PDB entry 6ZTW | X-ray diffraction, 1.84 A resolution | chains B and D of the 4 polymer chains in the assembly

[Chain B (and D)]
Protein: Catalase HPII
Organism: Escherichia coli K-12
Notes: EC 1.11.1.6; engineered mutation(s): S99N; chain D of this document is another copy of the same molecule, construct and numbering; everything in this record applies to it too
UniProtKB: P21179 (CATE_ECOLI); residues 1-753 here = UniProt positions 1-753
Chain sequence (753 residues; each row starts with the number of its first residue):
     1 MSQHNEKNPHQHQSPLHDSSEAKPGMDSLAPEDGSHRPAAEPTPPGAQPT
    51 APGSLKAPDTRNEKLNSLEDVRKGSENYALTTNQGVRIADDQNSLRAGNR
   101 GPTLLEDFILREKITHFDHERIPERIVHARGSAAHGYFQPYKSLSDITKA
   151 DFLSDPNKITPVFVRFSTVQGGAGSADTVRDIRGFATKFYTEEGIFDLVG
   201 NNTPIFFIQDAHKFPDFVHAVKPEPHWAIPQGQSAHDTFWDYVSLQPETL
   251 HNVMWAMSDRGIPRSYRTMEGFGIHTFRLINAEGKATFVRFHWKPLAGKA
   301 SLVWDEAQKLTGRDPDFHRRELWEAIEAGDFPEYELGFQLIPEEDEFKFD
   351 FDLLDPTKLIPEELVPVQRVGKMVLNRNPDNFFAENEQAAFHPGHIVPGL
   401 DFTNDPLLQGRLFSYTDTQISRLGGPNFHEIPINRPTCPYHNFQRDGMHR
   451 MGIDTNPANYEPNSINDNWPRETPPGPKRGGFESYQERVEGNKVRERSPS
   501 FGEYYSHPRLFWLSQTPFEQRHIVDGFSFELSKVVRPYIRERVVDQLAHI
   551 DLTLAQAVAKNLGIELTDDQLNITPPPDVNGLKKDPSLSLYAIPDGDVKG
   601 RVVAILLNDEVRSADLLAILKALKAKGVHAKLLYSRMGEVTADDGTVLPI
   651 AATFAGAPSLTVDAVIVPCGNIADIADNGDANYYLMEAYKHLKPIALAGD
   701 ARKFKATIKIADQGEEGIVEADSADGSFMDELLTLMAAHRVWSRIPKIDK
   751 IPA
Not modelled in the structure: 1-27
Differences from the reference sequence: variant Asn99 (Ser in P21179)
Modified residues: Cys669 (cysteinesulfonic acid; OCS)

[Chain B / chain D interface]
Pairs across the interface - 274 pairs, chain B then chain D:
  Ser28(B) - Asp467(D)  hydrogen bond
  Ser28(B) - Arg471(D)
  Leu29(B) - Pro462(D)  hydrophobic
  Leu29(B) - Asn463(D)
  Leu29(B) - Ser464(D)
  Leu29(B) - Asp467(D)  hydrogen bond (backbone-side chain)
  Leu29(B) - Asn468(D)
  Ala30(B) - Ser464(D)
  Ala30(B) - Asp467(D)  hydrogen bond (backbone-side chain)
  His36(B) - Ser464(D)
  His36(B) - Ile465(D)
  Arg37(B) - Pro457(D)
  Arg37(B) - Ile465(D)
  Arg37(B) - Asn466(D)  hydrogen bond
  Pro52(B) - Thr455(D)
  Leu55(B) - Thr455(D)
  Leu55(B) - Pro457(D)  hydrophobic
  Val71(B) - Met451(D)
  Val71(B) - Gly452(D)
  Val71(B) - Ile453(D)  hydrogen bond (backbone-backbone)
  Arg72(B) - Ile453(D)
  Lys73(B) - Tyr440(D)  hydrogen bond (side chain-backbone)
  Lys73(B) - Ile453(D)  hydrogen bond (backbone-backbone)
  Lys73(B) - Asp454(D)
  Lys73(B) - Thr455(D)  hydrogen bond (backbone-side chain)
  Gly74(B) - His441(D)
  Gly74(B) - Thr455(D)
  Ser75(B) - Asn456(D)
  Ser75(B) - Asn466(D)  hydrogen bond
  Ser75(B) - Trp469(D)
  Ser75(B) - Pro470(D)
  Glu76(B) - Trp469(D)
  Asn77(B) - Trp469(D)
  Tyr78(B) - His441(D)
  Tyr78(B) - Trp469(D)
  Tyr78(B) - Pro470(D)
  Tyr78(B) - Arg471(D)  hydrogen bond (backbone-backbone)
  Ala79(B) - His441(D)
  Ala79(B) - Pro470(D)
  Ala79(B) - Arg471(D)
  Ala79(B) - Thr473(D)
  Leu80(B) - His441(D)
  Leu80(B) - Asn442(D)
  Leu80(B) - Phe443(D)  hydrophobic
  Leu80(B) - Pro470(D)
  Leu80(B) - Arg471(D)  hydrogen bond (backbone-backbone)
  Leu80(B) - Glu472(D)
  Thr81(B) - Tyr440(D)
  Thr81(B) - His441(D)  hydrogen bond (backbone-backbone)
  Thr81(B) - Asn442(D)  hydrogen bond (backbone-side chain)
  Thr82(B) - Tyr440(D)
  Thr82(B) - Asn442(D)
  Asn83(B) - His429(D)
  Asn83(B) - Pro436(D)
  Asn83(B) - Tyr440(D)
  Asn83(B) - Asn442(D)  hydrogen bond
  Asn83(B) - Gln444(D)  hydrogen bond
  Gln84(B) - Gly194(D)
  Gln84(B) - Ile195(D)  hydrogen bond (backbone-backbone)
  Gln84(B) - His395(D)
  Gln84(B) - His429(D)
  Gln84(B) - Pro436(D)
  Gly85(B) - Glu193(D)
  Gly85(B) - Gly194(D)
  Gly85(B) - Pro439(D)
  Val86(B) - Glu193(D)
  Val86(B) - Ile396(D)
  Val86(B) - Phe482(D)  hydrophobic
  Arg87(B) - Thr473(D)
  Arg87(B) - Arg479(D)  hydrogen bond (side chain-backbone)
  Arg87(B) - Gly480(D)
  Arg87(B) - Gly481(D)
  Arg87(B) - Phe482(D)  hydrogen bond (backbone-backbone)
  Ile88(B) - Glu472(D)
  Ile88(B) - Thr473(D)  hydrogen bond (backbone-backbone)
  Ala89(B) - Glu472(D)
  Ala89(B) - Thr473(D)
  Ala89(B) - Pro475(D)
  Ala89(B) - Gly481(D)
  Ala89(B) - Phe482(D)
  Asp90(B) - Glu472(D)
  Asp91(B) - Glu461(D)
  Asp91(B) - Glu472(D)  hydrogen bond (backbone-side chain)
  Gln92(B) - Glu461(D)  hydrogen bond
  Gln92(B) - Glu472(D)  hydrogen bond
  Leu95(B) - Ser484(D)
  Ala97(B) - Val489(D)  hydrophobic
  Pro102(B) - Lys493(D)
  Leu105(B) - Gln409(D)
  Leu105(B) - Phe413(D)  hydrophobic
  Glu106(B) - Phe402(D)
  Glu106(B) - Gln409(D)  hydrogen bond
  Glu106(B) - Leu412(D)
  Phe108(B) - Gly394(D)
  Phe108(B) - Phe402(D)  hydrophobic
  Phe108(B) - Phe482(D)  hydrophobic
  Arg111(B) - Leu412(D)  hydrogen bond (side chain-backbone)
  Arg111(B) - Phe413(D)
  Glu112(B) - Gln444(D)  hydrogen bond
  Lys113(B) - Gln444(D)
  Thr115(B) - Thr416(D)
  Thr115(B) - Ile420(D)
  His116(B) - Pro426(D)
  His116(B) - Asn427(D)  hydrogen bond
  His116(B) - Gln444(D)
  His116(B) - Arg445(D)  hydrogen bond (side chain-backbone)
  His116(B) - Asp446(D)
  His116(B) - Arg450(D)
  His119(B) - Ile420(D)
  His119(B) - Pro426(D)
  His119(B) - Gly447(D)
  Glu120(B) - Arg445(D)
  Glu120(B) - Asp446(D)
  Glu120(B) - Gly447(D)  hydrogen bond (backbone-backbone)
  Ile122(B) - Met448(D)
  Pro123(B) - Met448(D)
  Glu193(B) - Gly85(D)
  Glu193(B) - Val86(D)
  Gly194(B) - Gln84(D)
  Gly194(B) - Gly85(D)
  Ile195(B) - Gln84(D)  hydrogen bond (backbone-backbone)
  Asp380(B) - Ile453(D)
  Asp380(B) - Asp454(D)
  Asn381(B) - Asp454(D)
  Phe383(B) - Asp446(D)
  Phe383(B) - Gly447(D)
  Phe383(B) - Arg450(D)
  Glu385(B) - Ile453(D)
  Gln388(B) - Gly447(D)
  Gln388(B) - His449(D)
  Gln388(B) - Arg450(D)  hydrogen bond (side chain-backbone)
  Gly394(B) - Phe108(D)
  His395(B) - Gln84(D)
  Ile396(B) - Val86(D)
  Phe402(B) - Glu106(D)
  Phe402(B) - Phe108(D)  hydrophobic
  Gln409(B) - Leu105(D)
  Gln409(B) - Glu106(D)  hydrogen bond
  Leu412(B) - Glu106(D)
  Leu412(B) - Arg111(D)  hydrogen bond (backbone-side chain)
  Phe413(B) - Leu105(D)  hydrophobic
  Phe413(B) - Arg111(D)
  Thr416(B) - Arg111(D)
  Thr416(B) - Thr115(D)
  Ile420(B) - Thr115(D)
  Ile420(B) - His119(D)
  Ser421(B) - Met448(D)
  Arg422(B) - Met448(D)
  Leu423(B) - Met448(D)
  Leu423(B) - His449(D)  hydrogen bond (backbone-side chain)
  Gly424(B) - Met448(D)
  Gly424(B) - His449(D)
  Pro426(B) - His116(D)
  Pro426(B) - His119(D)
  Asn427(B) - His116(D)  hydrogen bond
  Asn427(B) - His449(D)  hydrogen bond (backbone-side chain)
  His429(B) - Asn83(D)
  His429(B) - Gln84(D)
  Glu430(B) - Met451(D)
  Ile431(B) - His449(D)
  Ile431(B) - Met451(D)  hydrophobic
  Pro432(B) - Met451(D)
  Pro436(B) - Asn83(D)
  Pro436(B) - Gln84(D)
  Pro439(B) - Gly85(D)
  Tyr440(B) - Lys73(D)
  Tyr440(B) - Thr81(D)
  Tyr440(B) - Thr82(D)
  Tyr440(B) - Asn83(D)
  His441(B) - Gly74(D)
  His441(B) - Tyr78(D)
  His441(B) - Ala79(D)
  His441(B) - Leu80(D)
  His441(B) - Thr81(D)  hydrogen bond (backbone-backbone)
  Asn442(B) - Leu80(D)
  Asn442(B) - Thr81(D)  hydrogen bond (side chain-backbone)
  Asn442(B) - Thr82(D)
  Asn442(B) - Asn83(D)  hydrogen bond
  Phe443(B) - Leu80(D)  hydrophobic
  Gln444(B) - Asn83(D)  hydrogen bond
  Gln444(B) - Glu112(D)  hydrogen bond
  Gln444(B) - His116(D)
  Arg445(B) - His116(D)  hydrogen bond (backbone-side chain)
  Arg445(B) - Glu120(D)
  Asp446(B) - His116(D)
  Asp446(B) - Glu120(D)
  Asp446(B) - Phe383(D)
  Gly447(B) - His119(D)
  Gly447(B) - Glu120(D)  hydrogen bond (backbone-backbone)
  Gly447(B) - Phe383(D)
  Gly447(B) - Gln388(D)
  Met448(B) - Ile122(D)
  Met448(B) - Pro123(D)
  Met448(B) - Ser421(D)
  Met448(B) - Arg422(D)
  Met448(B) - Leu423(D)
  Met448(B) - Gly424(D)
  Met448(B) - His449(D)
  His449(B) - Gln388(D)  hydrogen bond (backbone-side chain)
  His449(B) - Asn427(D)
  His449(B) - Ile431(D)
  His449(B) - His449(D)  hydrogen bond
  Arg450(B) - His116(D)
  Arg450(B) - Phe383(D)
  Arg450(B) - Gln388(D)  hydrogen bond (backbone-side chain)
  Met451(B) - Val71(D)
  Met451(B) - Glu430(D)
  Met451(B) - Pro432(D)
  Met451(B) - Arg435(D)
  Met451(B) - Met451(D)  hydrophobic
  Gly452(B) - Val71(D)
  Ile453(B) - Val71(D)  hydrogen bond (backbone-backbone)
  Ile453(B) - Arg72(D)
  Ile453(B) - Lys73(D)  hydrogen bond (backbone-backbone)
  Ile453(B) - Asp380(D)
  Ile453(B) - Glu385(D)
  Asp454(B) - Lys73(D)
  Asp454(B) - Asp380(D)
  Asp454(B) - Asn381(D)
  Thr455(B) - Pro52(D)
  Thr455(B) - Leu55(D)
  Thr455(B) - Lys73(D)  hydrogen bond (side chain-backbone)
  Thr455(B) - Gly74(D)
  Thr455(B) - Asp380(D)
  Asn456(B) - Ser75(D)
  Pro457(B) - Leu55(D)  hydrophobic
  Glu461(B) - Asp91(D)
  Glu461(B) - Gln92(D)  hydrogen bond
  Pro462(B) - Leu29(D)  hydrophobic
  Asn463(B) - Leu29(D)
  Ser464(B) - Leu29(D)
  Ser464(B) - Ala30(D)
  Ser464(B) - His36(D)
  Ile465(B) - His36(D)
  Ile465(B) - Arg37(D)  hydrogen bond (backbone-side chain)
  Asn466(B) - Arg37(D)  hydrogen bond
  Asn466(B) - Ser75(D)  hydrogen bond
  Asp467(B) - Ser28(D)  hydrogen bond
  Asp467(B) - Leu29(D)  hydrogen bond (side chain-backbone)
  Asp467(B) - Ala30(D)  hydrogen bond (side chain-backbone)
  Asn468(B) - Leu29(D)
  Trp469(B) - Ser75(D)
  Trp469(B) - Glu76(D)
  Trp469(B) - Asn77(D)
  Trp469(B) - Tyr78(D)
  Pro470(B) - Ser75(D)
  Pro470(B) - Tyr78(D)
  Pro470(B) - Ala79(D)
  Pro470(B) - Leu80(D)
  Arg471(B) - Tyr78(D)  hydrogen bond (backbone-backbone)
  Arg471(B) - Ala79(D)
  Arg471(B) - Leu80(D)  hydrogen bond (backbone-backbone)
  Glu472(B) - Leu80(D)
  Glu472(B) - Ile88(D)
  Glu472(B) - Ala89(D)
  Glu472(B) - Asp90(D)
  Glu472(B) - Asp91(D)  hydrogen bond (side chain-backbone)
  Glu472(B) - Gln92(D)  hydrogen bond
  Thr473(B) - Ala79(D)
  Thr473(B) - Arg87(D)
  Thr473(B) - Ile88(D)  hydrogen bond (backbone-backbone)
  Thr473(B) - Ala89(D)
  Pro475(B) - Ala89(D)
  Arg479(B) - Arg87(D)  hydrogen bond (backbone-side chain)
  Gly480(B) - Arg87(D)
  Gly481(B) - Arg87(D)
  Gly481(B) - Ala89(D)
  Phe482(B) - Val86(D)  hydrophobic
  Phe482(B) - Arg87(D)  hydrogen bond (backbone-backbone)
  Phe482(B) - Ala89(D)
  Phe482(B) - Phe108(D)  hydrophobic
  Ser484(B) - Leu95(D)
  Val489(B) - Ala97(D)  hydrophobic
  Lys493(B) - Pro102(D)
Also at the interface, not in a pair above, chain B (125 interface residues in all): Leu68, Ile109, Arg121, Ala384, Val397, Pro398, Asp401, Asn404, Gly410, Gly425, Phe428, Asn434, Cys438
Also at the interface, not in a pair above, chain D (126 interface residues in all): Ser54, Leu68, Ile109, Lys113, Arg121, Ala384, Val397, Pro398, Asp401, Asn404, Gly410, Phe428, Asn434, Cys438

[Summary]
125 residues of chain B and 126 residues of chain D are in contact, with 62 hydrogen bonds. Among the polar
pairs are Ser28(B)-Asp467(D), Leu29(B)-Asp467(D) and Ala30(B)-Asp467(D).
Both chains are Catalase HPII (Escherichia coli K-12). Entry 6ZTW (Crystal Structure of catalase HPII from
Escherichia coli (serendipitously crystallized)) was determined by X-ray diffraction (same publication as 6ZTV
and 6ZTX).
